PDB entry 1LNM | X-ray diffraction, 1.90 A resolution | chain A

# Chain A
Molecule: DigA16
Organism: Pieris brassicae
UniProtKB: P09464 (BBP_PIEBR); residues 1-174 here correspond to UniProt positions 16-189 (UniProt number = residue number + 15)
Sequence (184 residues; numbered 1 to 184; the number before each row is that of its first residue):
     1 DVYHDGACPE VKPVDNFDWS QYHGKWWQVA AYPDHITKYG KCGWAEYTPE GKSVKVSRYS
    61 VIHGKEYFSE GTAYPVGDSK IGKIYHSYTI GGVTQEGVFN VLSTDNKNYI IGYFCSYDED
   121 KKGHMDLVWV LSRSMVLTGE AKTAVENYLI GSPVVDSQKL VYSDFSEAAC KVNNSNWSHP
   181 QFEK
Unresolved in the structure: 1-4, 118-121, 167-169, 172-184
Differences from the reference sequence: engineered mutation Asp1 (Asn16 in P09464), Gln21 (Asn36 in P09464), Gln28 (Glu43 in P09464), Ala31 (Lys46 in P09464), Asp34 (Asn49 in P09464), His35 (Ser50 in P09464), Ile36 (Val51 in P09464), Thr37 (Glu52 in P09464), Arg58 (Asn73 in P09464), Ser60 (His75 in P09464), Ser69 (Ile84 in P09464), Ser87 (Lys102 in P09464), Tyr88 (Leu103 in P09464), Ile90 (Tyr105 in P09464), Gln95 (Lys110 in P09464), Gly97 (Asn112 in P09464), Phe114 (Tyr129 in P09464), Ser116 (Lys131 in P09464), Met125 (Gln140 in P09464), Leu127 (Phe142 in P09464), Met135 (Lys150 in P09464)
Disulfides: Cys8-Cys115, Cys42-Cys170
Ligand contacts: digitoxigenin (DTX): Gln28, His35, Tyr39, Ala45, Tyr47, Arg58, His86, Tyr88, Gln95, Glu96, Gly97, Val98, Phe99, Phe114, Leu127, Trp129, Leu131

# Summary
Bound to chain A: digitoxigenin.
Chain A is DigA16 (Pieris brassicae); the structure, Anticalin DIGA16 in complex with digitoxigenin, was
determined by X-ray diffraction together with 1LKE and 1KXO from the same study.
